PDB entry 3OKD | X-ray diffraction, 1.80 A resolution | chains A and B

Chain A:
Molecule: S25-39 Fab (IgG1k) light chain
From: Mus musculus
Notes: antibody fragment or engineered binder
Chain sequence (219 residues; each row starts with the number of its first residue; note: 1 number in that range is skipped by the numbering (no residue carries it; nothing is unmodelled there); a row labelled like 27A-27F holds insertion residues (27A, then the next letters in order)):
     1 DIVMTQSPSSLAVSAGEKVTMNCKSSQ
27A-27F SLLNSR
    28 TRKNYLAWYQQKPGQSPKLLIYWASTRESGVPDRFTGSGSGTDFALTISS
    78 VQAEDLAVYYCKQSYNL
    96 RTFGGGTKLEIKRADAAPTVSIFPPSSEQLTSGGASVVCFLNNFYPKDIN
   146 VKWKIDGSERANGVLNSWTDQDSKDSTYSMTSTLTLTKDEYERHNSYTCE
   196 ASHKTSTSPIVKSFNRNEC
Disulfide bonds: Cys23-Cys88, Cys134-Cys194
Ligand contacts: 3-deoxy-manno-oct-2-ulosonic acid (KDO; 3-deoxy-alpha-D-manno-oct-2-ulopyranosonic acid): Asn27D, Tyr32, Ser91, Tyr92, Asn93, Arg96

Chain B:
Molecule: S25-39 Fab (IgG1k) heavy chain
From: Mus musculus
Notes: antibody fragment or engineered binder
Chain sequence (222 residues; numbered 1 to 213 plus 9 insertion-coded residues; the number before each row is that of its first residue; a row labelled like 52A-52C holds insertion residues (52A, then the next letters in order)):
     1 EVKLVESGGGLVQPGGSLRLACATSGFTFTDYYMSWVRQPPGKALEWLGF
    51 IR
52A-52C NKA
    53 KGYTTEYSASVKGRFTISRDNSQSSLYLQM
82A-82C NTL
    83 RAEDSATYYCARDHDGYY
100A-100C ERF
   101 AYWGQGTLVTVSAAATTPPSVYPLAPGSAAQTNSMVTLGCLVKGYFPEPV
   151 TVTWNSGSLSTGVHTFPAVLSSDLYTLTSSVTVPSKTWPSETVTCNVAHP
   201 ASSTKVDKKIVPA
Unresolved in the structure: 129-131, 213
Disulfide bonds: Cys22-Cys92, Cys140-Cys195
Metal / ion sites: Zn2+ near Glu58 (its only coordinating residue here)
Ligand contacts: 3-deoxy-manno-oct-2-ulosonic acid (KDO; 3-deoxy-alpha-D-manno-oct-2-ulopyranosonic acid): Tyr33, Phe50, Arg52, His96, Glu100A

How chain A and chain B interact:
Pairs across the interface (77; chain A residue first):
  Lys30(A) with Tyr99(B), hydrogen bond
  Tyr32(A) with Glu100A(B)
  Tyr36(A) with Arg100B(B); Phe100C(B), hydrogen bond (side chain-backbone); Trp103(B)
  Gln38(A) with Gln39(B), hydrogen bond; Tyr91(B), hydrogen bond
  Gln42(A) with Tyr91(B)
  Ser43(A) with Tyr91(B); Gly104(B), hydrogen bond (side chain-backbone); Gln105(B)
  Pro44(A) with Leu45(B), hydrophobic; Tyr91(B); Trp103(B)
  Leu46(A) with Arg100B(B); Phe100C(B)
  Tyr49(A) with Tyr100(B); Glu100A(B); Arg100B(B), hydrogen bond
  Trp50(A) with Tyr99(B); Tyr100(B), hydrophobic; Glu100A(B)
  Glu55(A) with Arg100B(B), salt bridge
  Tyr87(A) with Gln39(B), hydrogen bond; Lys43(B), hydrogen bond (side chain-backbone); Ala44(B); Leu45(B), hydrophobic
  Lys89(A) with Phe100C(B)
  Ser91(A) with Glu100A(B), hydrogen bond
  Leu94(A) with Trp47(B), hydrophobic; Phe50(B), hydrophobic; Glu58(B); Tyr59(B)
  Arg96(A) with Trp47(B); Phe50(B); Asp95(B), salt bridge; His96(B); Phe100C(B)
  Phe98(A) with Leu45(B); Trp47(B); Trp103(B), hydrophobic
  Gly100(A) with Ala44(B)
  Ser116(A) with Thr137(B)
  Phe118(A) with Leu124(B); Ala125(B); Pro126(B), hydrophobic; Thr137(B)
  Ser121(A) with Tyr122(B); Pro123(B)
  Glu123(A) with Val121(B); Tyr122(B); Lys208(B), salt bridge
  Gln124(A) with Tyr122(B); Lys143(B)
  Ser127(A) with Tyr122(B)
  Ser131(A) with Leu141(B); Lys143(B)
  Phe135(A) with Leu124(B), hydrophobic; Phe166(B), hydrophobic; Thr178(B); Ser179(B); Ser180(B)
  Asn137(A) with His164(B); Phe166(B); Ser180(B), hydrogen bond
  Asn138(A) with His164(B), hydrogen bond
  Asn161(A) with Val169(B)
  Ser162(A) with Phe166(B); Pro167(B), hydrogen bond (side chain-backbone)
  Trp163(A) with Pro167(B)
  Thr164(A) with Phe166(B); Pro167(B)
  Ser174(A) with His164(B), hydrogen bond; Phe166(B)
  Met175(A) with Phe166(B)
  Thr176(A) with Phe166(B); Thr178(B), hydrogen bond
Other interface residues (no listed pair), chain A (42 interface residues in all): Gly99, Pro119, Val133, Leu160, Asp167, Lys169, Thr180
Other interface residues (no listed pair), chain B (46 interface residues in all): Tyr33, Ser35, Val37, Glu46, Ala101, Leu138, Gly139, Thr161, Thr165, Ser171

In short:
Chain A and chain B form an interface of 42 and 46 residues respectively, with 14 hydrogen bonds and 3 salt
bridges. Polar pairs include Glu55(A)-Arg100B(B), Arg96(A)-Asp95(B) and Glu123(A)-Lys208(B).
3-deoxy-manno-oct-2-ulosonic acid is bound between chain A and chain B.
Here chain A is S25-39 Fab (IgG1k) light chain and chain B is S25-39 Fab (IgG1k) heavy chain, both from Mus
musculus. Entry 3OKD (Crystal structure of S25-39 in complex with Kdo) was determined by X-ray diffraction
(same publication as 3OKE, 3OKK, 3OKL, 3OKM, 3OKN and 3OKO).
